Entry 3VA1 (X-ray diffraction, 1.74 A resolution); this record covers chains A and B.

== Chain A (and B) ==
Protein: Mediator of DNA damage checkpoint protein 1
From: Mus musculus
Notes: fragment: N-terminal FHA domain; chain B of this document is another copy of the same molecule, construct and numbering; everything in this record applies to it too
UniProt: Q5PSV9 (MDC1_MOUSE); residues 29-139 here = UniProt positions 29-139
Amino-acid sequence (132 residues; row label = number of the first residue in the row):
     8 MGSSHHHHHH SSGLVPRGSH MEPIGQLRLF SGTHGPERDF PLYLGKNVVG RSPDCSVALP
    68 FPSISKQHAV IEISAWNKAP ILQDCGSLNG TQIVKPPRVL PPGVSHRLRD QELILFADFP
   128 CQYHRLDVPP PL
Disordered / not traced: 8-28, 136-139 (chain B: 8-27, 135-139)
Differences from the reference sequence: expression tag (8-28)
What the authors report for this chain:
  - post-translational modification sites: Thr98 (citing earlier work)

== How chain A and chain B interact ==
Pairs across the interface - 31 pairs, chain A then chain B:
  Phe37(A) - Arg35(B)
  Phe37(A) - Phe37(B)  hydrophobic
  Phe37(A) - Glu44(B)
  Ser38(A) - Arg35(B)  hydrogen bond (backbone-side chain)
  Ser38(A) - His131(B)
  Gly39(A) - Gln118(B)
  Thr40(A) - Asp117(B)
  Thr40(A) - Gln118(B)  hydrogen bond (backbone-side chain)
  Gln99(A) - Val101(B)  hydrogen bond (side chain-backbone)
  Gln99(A) - Lys102(B)
  Gln99(A) - Pro104(B)
  Val101(A) - Leu122(B)
  Val101(A) - Pro127(B)  hydrophobic
  Lys102(A) - Asp125(B)  hydrogen bond (side chain-backbone)
  Lys102(A) - Pro127(B)
  Pro104(A) - Gln99(B)
  Pro104(A) - Val101(B)
  Pro104(A) - Pro104(B)
  Pro104(A) - Leu122(B)
  Gln118(A) - Ser38(B)  hydrogen bond
  Gln118(A) - Gly39(B)
  Gln118(A) - Thr40(B)
  Leu120(A) - Phe37(B)  hydrophobic
  Leu120(A) - Pro127(B)  hydrophobic
  Leu122(A) - Val101(B)  hydrophobic
  Ala124(A) - Lys102(B)
  Asp125(A) - Lys102(B)  salt bridge
  Pro127(A) - Leu120(B)  hydrophobic
  Pro127(A) - Gln129(B)
  Gln129(A) - Ser38(B)  hydrogen bond
  His131(A) - Ser38(B)
Also at the interface, not in a pair above, chain A (17 interface residues in all): Arg105
Also at the interface, not in a pair above, chain B (19 interface residues in all): Arg116

== Overview ==
17 residues of chain A face 19 of chain B across their interface; the contacts include 6 hydrogen bonds and 1
salt bridge. Polar pairs include Asp125(A)-Lys102(B), Ser38(A)-Arg35(B) and Thr40(A)-Gln118(B). The paper
reports a modification site at Thr98(A).
Both chains are Mediator of DNA damage checkpoint protein 1 (Mus musculus). Entry 3VA1 (Crystal structure of
the mammalian MDC1 FHA domain) was determined by X-ray diffraction, deposited together with 3VA4.
